PDB entry 4LK1 | X-ray diffraction, 3.84 A resolution | chains C and D of the 6 polymer chains in the assembly

== Chain C ==
Protein: DNA-directed RNA polymerase subunit beta
From: Escherichia coli
Notes: EC 2.7.7.6
UniProt: C9QV90 (C9QV90_ECOD1); numbering as in UniProt (aligned over 1-1342)
Sequence (1342 residues; each row starts with the number of its first residue):
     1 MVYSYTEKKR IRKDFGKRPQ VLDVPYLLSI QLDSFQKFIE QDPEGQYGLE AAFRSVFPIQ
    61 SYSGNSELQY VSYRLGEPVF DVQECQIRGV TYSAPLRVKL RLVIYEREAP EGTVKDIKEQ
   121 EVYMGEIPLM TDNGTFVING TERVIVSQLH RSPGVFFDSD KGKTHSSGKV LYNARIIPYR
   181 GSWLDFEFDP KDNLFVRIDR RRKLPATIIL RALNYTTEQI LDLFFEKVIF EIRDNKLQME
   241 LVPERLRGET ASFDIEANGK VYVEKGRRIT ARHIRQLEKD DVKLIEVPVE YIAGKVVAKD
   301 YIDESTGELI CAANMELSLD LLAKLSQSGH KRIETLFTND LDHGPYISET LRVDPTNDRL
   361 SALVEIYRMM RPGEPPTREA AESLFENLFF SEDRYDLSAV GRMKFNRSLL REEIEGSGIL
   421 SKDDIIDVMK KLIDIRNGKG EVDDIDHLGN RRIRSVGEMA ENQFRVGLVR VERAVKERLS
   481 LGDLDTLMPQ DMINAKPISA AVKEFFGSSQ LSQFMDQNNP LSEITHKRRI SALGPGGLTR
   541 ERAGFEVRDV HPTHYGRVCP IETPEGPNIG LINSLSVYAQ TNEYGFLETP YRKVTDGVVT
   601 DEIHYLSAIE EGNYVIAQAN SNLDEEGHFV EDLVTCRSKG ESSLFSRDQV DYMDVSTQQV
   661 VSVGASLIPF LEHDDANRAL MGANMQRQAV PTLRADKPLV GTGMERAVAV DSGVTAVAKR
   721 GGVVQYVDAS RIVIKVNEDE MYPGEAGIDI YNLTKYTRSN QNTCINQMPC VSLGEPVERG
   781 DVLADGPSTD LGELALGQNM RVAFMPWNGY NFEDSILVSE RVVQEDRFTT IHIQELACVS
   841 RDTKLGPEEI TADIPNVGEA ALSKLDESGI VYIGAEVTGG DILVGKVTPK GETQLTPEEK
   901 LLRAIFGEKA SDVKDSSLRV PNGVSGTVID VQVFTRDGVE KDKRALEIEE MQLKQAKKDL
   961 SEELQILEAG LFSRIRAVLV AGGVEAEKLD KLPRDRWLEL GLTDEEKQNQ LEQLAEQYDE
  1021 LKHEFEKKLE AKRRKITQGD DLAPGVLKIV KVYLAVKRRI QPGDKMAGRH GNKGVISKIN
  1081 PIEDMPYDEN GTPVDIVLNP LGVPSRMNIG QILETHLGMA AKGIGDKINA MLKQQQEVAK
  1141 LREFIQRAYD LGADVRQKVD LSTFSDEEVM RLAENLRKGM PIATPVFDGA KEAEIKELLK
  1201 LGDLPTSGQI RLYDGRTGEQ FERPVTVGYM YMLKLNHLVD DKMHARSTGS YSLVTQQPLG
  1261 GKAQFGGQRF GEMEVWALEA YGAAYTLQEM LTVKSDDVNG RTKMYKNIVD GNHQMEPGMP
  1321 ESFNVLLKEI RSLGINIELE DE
Unresolved in the structure: 1-2

== Chain D ==
Protein: DNA-directed RNA polymerase subunit beta'
From: Escherichia coli
Notes: EC 2.7.7.6
UniProt: C5A0S8 (C5A0S8_ECOBW); residue numbers follow UniProt; this construct covers 1-1407
Sequence (1407 residues; numbered 1 to 1407; the number before each row is that of its first residue):
     1 MKDLLKFLKA QTKTEEFDAI KIALASPDMI RSWSFGEVKK PETINYRTFK PERDGLFCAR
    61 IFGPVKDYEC LCGKYKRLKH RGVICEKCGV EVTQTKVRRE RMGHIELASP TAHIWFLKSL
   121 PSRIGLLLDM PLRDIERVLY FESYVVIEGG MTNLERQQIL TEEQYLDALE EFGDEFDAKM
   181 GAEAIQALLK SMDLEQECEQ LREELNETNS ETKRKKLTKR IKLLEAFVQS GNKPEWMILT
   241 VLPVLPPDLR PLVPLDGGRF ATSDLNDLYR RVINRNNRLK RLLDLAAPDI IVRNEKRMLQ
   301 EAVDALLDNG RRGRAITGSN KRPLKSLADM IKGKQGRFRQ NLLGKRVDYS GRSVITVGPY
   361 LRLHQCGLPK KMALELFKPF IYGKLELRGL ATTIKAAKKM VEREEAVVWD ILDEVIREHP
   421 VLLNRAPTLH RLGIQAFEPV LIEGKAIQLH PLVCAAYNAD FDGDQMAVHV PLTLEAQLEA
   481 RALMMSTNNI LSPANGEPII VPSQDVVLGL YYMTRDCVNA KGEGMVLTGP KEAERLYRSG
   541 LASLHARVKV RITEYEKDAN GELVAKTSLK DTTVGRAILW MIVPKGLPYS IVNQALGKKA
   601 ISKMLNTCYR ILGLKPTVIF ADQIMYTGFA YAARSGASVG IDDMVIPEKK HEIISEAEAE
   661 VAEIQEQFQS GLVTAGERYN KVIDIWAAAN DRVSKAMMDN LQTETVINRD GQEEKQVSFN
   721 SIYMMADSGA RGSAAQIRQL AGMRGLMAKP DGSIIETPIT ANFREGLNVL QYFISTHGAR
   781 KGLADTALKT ANSGYLTRRL VDVAQDLVVT EDDCGTHEGI MMTPVIEGGD VKEPLRDRVL
   841 GRVTAEDVLK PGTADILVPR NTLLHEQWCD LLEENSVDAV KVRSVVSCDT DFGVCAHCYG
   901 RDLARGHIIN KGEAIGVIAA QSIGEPGTQL TMRTFHIGGA ASRAAAESSI QVKNKGSIKL
   961 SNVKSVVNSS GKLVITSRNT ELKLIDEFGR TKESYKVPYG AVLAKGDGEQ VAGGETVANW
  1021 DPHTMPVITE VSGFVRFTDM IDGQTITRQT DELTGLSSLV VLDSAERTAG GKDLRPALKI
  1081 VDAQGNDVLI PGTDMPAQYF LPGKAIVQLE DGVQISSGDT LARIPQESGG TKDITGGLPR
  1141 VADLFEARRP KEPAILAEIS GIVSFGKETK GKRRLVITPV DGSDPYEEMI PKWRQLNVFE
  1201 GERVERGDVI SDGPEAPHDI LRLRGVHAVT RYIVNEVQDV YRLQGVKIND KHIEVIVRQM
  1261 LRKATIVNAG SSDFLEGEQV EYSRVKIANR ELEANGKVGA TYSRDLLGIT KASLATESFI
  1321 SAASFQETTR VLTEAAVAGK RDELRGLKEN VIVGRLIPAG TGYAYHQDRM RRRAAGEAPA
  1381 APQVTAEDAS ASLAELLNAG LGGSDNE
Unresolved in the structure: 1-7, 932-1134, 1377-1407
Bound ions: Zn2+ site 1: C70, C72, C85; Mg2+ near D460 (its only coordinating residue here); Zn2+ site 2: C814, C888, C895, C898

== Chain C / chain D interface ==
Pairs across the interface - 344 pairs, chain C then chain D:
  F545(C) with K781(D)
  R548(C) with R780(D), hydrogen bond (backbone-side chain)
  D549(C) with P750(D); H777(D), salt bridge
  V550(C) with P750(D); T776(D); H777(D)
  H551(C) with F773(D)
  Y555(C) with V769(D); F773(D), hydrophobic
  P560(C) with F773(D), hydrophobic; T776(D); R780(D), hydrogen bond (backbone-side chain)
  I561(C) with Y772(D), hydrophobic; T776(D)
  T563(C) with R780(D)
  I569(C) with R780(D)
  G570(C) with R780(D)
  N573(C) with R780(D), hydrogen bond
  Q618(C) with V769(D); L770(D)
  N620(C) with N768(D)
  E641(C) with K749(D), salt bridge
  T657(C) with V769(D)
  V660(C) with V769(D), hydrophobic; F773(D), hydrophobic
  L671(C) with Y772(D)
  E672(C) with L767(D), hydrogen bond (backbone-backbone)
  H673(C) with F763(D), hydrogen bond (side chain-backbone); R764(D), hydrogen bond (side chain-backbone); E765(D), hydrogen bond (side chain-backbone); G766(D)
  D674(C) with Y772(D), hydrogen bond (backbone-side chain)
  D675(C) with F763(D); Y772(D), hydrogen bond (backbone-side chain)
  A676(C) with Y772(D), hydrogen bond (backbone-side chain); A779(D), hydrophobic
  N677(C) with A779(D); L783(D)
  A679(C) with Y772(D)
  F804(C) with A637(D); S638(D), hydrogen bond (backbone-side chain)
  M805(C) with A633(D); A637(D)
  P806(C) with D505(D); A632(D); A633(D); A637(D)
  N808(C) with P359(D); F629(D); A633(D)
  G809(C) with V357(D); P359(D); F629(D)
  Y810(C) with V357(D); P359(D); Y360(D)
  N811(C) with D505(D)
  F812(C) with V357(D), hydrophobic; P451(D); S503(D); Q504(D), hydrogen bond (backbone-side chain); D505(D); F629(D), hydrophobic
  E813(C) with D460(D); F461(D); Q504(D)
  D814(C) with F461(D); D462(D)
  S815(C) with V357(D); F461(D)
  R841(C) with D256(D)
  K844(C) with R47(D)
  Q894(C) with K66(D)
  P897(C) with R77(D)
  Q1061(C) with K445(D)
  P1062(C) with A446(D)
  G1063(C) with V354(D); A446(D)
  K1065(C) with D462(D); G463(D)
  K1073(C) with D462(D)
  G1074(C) with F461(D)
  V1075(C) with V354(D), hydrophobic; I355(D); F461(D), hydrogen bond (backbone-backbone); G463(D)
  S1077(C) with T356(D); V357(D)
  N1099(C) with D505(D), hydrogen bond
  P1100(C) with A637(D); S638(D); V639(D), hydrophobic
  L1101(C) with Q504(D); D505(D); L508(D), hydrophobic; M725(D), hydrophobic; A730(D), hydrophobic; R731(D)
  V1103(C) with V639(D), hydrophobic
  P1104(C) with M725(D), hydrophobic
  S1105(C) with R731(D); Q736(D), hydrogen bond (backbone-side chain)
  R1106(C) with R731(D)
  M1107(C) with Q736(D); L740(D), hydrophobic; F763(D), hydrophobic
  I1109(C) with M644(D), hydrophobic; L740(D), hydrophobic; F763(D)
  I1112(C) with V639(D), hydrophobic; I641(D)
  L1113(C) with I641(D), hydrophobic
  H1116(C) with I641(D)
  F1187(C) with L767(D); V769(D), hydrophobic; Y772(D), hydrophobic
  E1192(C) with I641(D); D642(D); R764(D), salt bridge
  K1196(C) with D642(D), salt bridge
  S1207(C) with D642(D)
  Q1209(C) with G640(D); D643(D)
  E1219(C) with R538(D), salt bridge; R634(D), salt bridge
  F1221(C) with A633(D); R634(D)
  E1222(C) with Y512(D), hydrogen bond; Y537(D), hydrogen bond; R634(D), salt bridge; S635(D); G636(D)
  R1223(C) with Y512(D); S635(D); G636(D); A637(D); F719(D), hydrogen bond (side chain-backbone); N720(D); S721(D), hydrogen bond; M724(D)
  P1224(C) with G636(D); S638(D)
  V1225(C) with G636(D); S638(D)
  T1226(C) with S638(D), hydrogen bond (backbone-side chain); V639(D), hydrogen bond (side chain-backbone); G640(D)
  V1239(C) with K445(D); A446(D)
  D1240(C) with K445(D)
  K1242(C) with R352(D); V354(D); Q465(D)
  M1243(C) with R352(D); S353(D); M372(D), hydrophobic; K445(D)
  H1244(C) with G351(D); R352(D), hydrogen bond (backbone-backbone)
  A1245(C) with S350(D); E375(D)
  R1246(C) with D348(D), salt bridge; Y349(D), hydrogen bond (backbone-backbone); S350(D), hydrogen bond (backbone-backbone); L376(D)
  S1247(C) with D348(D); Y349(D), hydrogen bond (backbone-backbone); E375(D), hydrogen bond; L376(D); K378(D)
  T1248(C) with D348(D)
  Y1251(C) with D348(D), hydrogen bond
  L1253(C) with R99(D), hydrogen bond (backbone-side chain); P251(D), hydrophobic
  V1254(C) with R99(D), hydrogen bond (backbone-side chain)
  Q1256(C) with K96(D); R99(D)
  Q1257(C) with Q340(D), hydrogen bond; K345(D)
  P1258(C) with R346(D); V347(D); D348(D)
  F1265(C) with R352(D)
  G1267(C) with R346(D), hydrogen bond (backbone-side chain); V347(D); S350(D)
  Q1268(C) with K345(D); R346(D); V347(D), hydrogen bond (backbone-backbone); S350(D), hydrogen bond (backbone-side chain); G351(D); R352(D); A467(D)
  R1269(C) with G344(D); K345(D); R346(D)
  F1270(C) with G344(D); K345(D), hydrogen bond (backbone-backbone); V347(D), hydrophobic; H469(D)
  G1271(C) with L342(D); L343(D); G344(D)
  E1272(C) with L342(D), hydrogen bond (backbone-backbone); R798(D), salt bridge; K1348(D), salt bridge
  M1273(C) with T428(D)
  E1274(C) with N424(D); T428(D), hydrogen bond
  W1276(C) with R798(D); V801(D), hydrophobic; V917(D); Q921(D), hydrogen bond (backbone-side chain); K1348(D)
  A1277(C) with I434(D), hydrophobic; Q921(D)
  L1278(C) with M484(D), hydrophobic
  E1279(C) with Q805(D), hydrogen bond; A914(D); L1347(D); V1351(D); I1357(D)
  A1280(C) with R431(D), hydrogen bond (backbone-side chain); E913(D); I918(D), hydrophobic; Q921(D)
  Y1281(C) with R431(D), hydrogen bond (side chain-backbone); L432(D); I434(D), hydrogen bond (side chain-backbone); Q435(D); M484(D), hydrophobic; N489(D), hydrogen bond
  G1282(C) with L483(D); G1360(D); T1361(D), hydrogen bond (backbone-side chain)
  A1283(C) with E479(D); L483(D); T1361(D)
  A1284(C) with E479(D), hydrogen bond (backbone-side chain); L1356(D), hydrophobic; I1357(D); T1361(D); G1362(D)
  Y1285(C) with E475(D); E479(D), hydrogen bond (backbone-side chain); L1356(D); T1361(D)
  T1286(C) with L422(D); A476(D); E479(D), hydrogen bond (backbone-side chain)
  L1287(C) with I1357(D), hydrophobic
  Q1288(C) with G1354(D); R1355(D); L1356(D)
  E1289(C) with V470(D); P471(D); L472(D), hydrogen bond (side chain-backbone); T473(D), hydrogen bond (side chain-backbone); A476(D)
  M1290(C) with V347(D); H469(D), hydrogen bond
  L1291(C) with N341(D); K345(D), hydrogen bond (backbone-side chain); V1351(D); G1354(D)
  T1292(C) with G1354(D), hydrogen bond (side chain-backbone)
  K1294(C) with V347(D); D348(D), hydrogen bond (backbone-backbone); Y349(D); V470(D), hydrogen bond (side chain-backbone); L472(D)
  S1295(C) with K345(D); R346(D), hydrogen bond (side chain-backbone)
  D1296(C) with K345(D), salt bridge
  V1298(C) with K96(D)
  M1304(C) with L472(D), hydrophobic
  Y1305(C) with Y349(D); P379(D), hydrophobic; Y382(D)
  I1308(C) with P379(D), hydrophobic; F380(D), hydrophobic
  V1309(C) with P379(D); G383(D)
  H1313(C) with F380(D); L472(D); T473(D); L474(D); Q477(D)
  Q1314(C) with T473(D)
  P1320(C) with V1353(D); G1354(D)
  E1321(C) with R99(D), salt bridge
  S1322(C) with Q340(D); N341(D); K345(D)
  F1323(C) with I20(D), hydrophobic; I1352(D); V1353(D), hydrophobic
  V1325(C) with R99(D); L249(D), hydrophobic
  L1326(C) with R339(D)
  K1328(C) with E100(D); L245(D); L249(D)
  E1329(C) with L245(D); M330(D); I331(D)
  I1330(C) with I331(D), hydrophobic; L1332(D), hydrophobic
  R1331(C) with W33(D)
  S1332(C) with M102(D); P243(D); L245(D); L327(D)
  L1333(C) with W115(D), hydrophobic; P243(D); L307(D), hydrophobic; L327(D), hydrophobic
  G1334(C) with A25(D), hydrogen bond (backbone-backbone); H113(D), hydrogen bond (backbone-side chain)
  I1335(C) with I22(D), hydrophobic; A23(D); W33(D); F116(D), hydrophobic; A1336(D), hydrophobic
  N1336(C) with K21(D); I22(D); A23(D), hydrogen bond (backbone-backbone); M29(D); W33(D)
  I1337(C) with K21(D)
  E1338(C) with I20(D); K21(D), salt bridge; M29(D)
  L1339(C) with F17(D), hydrophobic
  E1340(C) with F17(D); D18(D), hydrogen bond (backbone-backbone); K21(D); R1341(D), salt bridge
  D1341(C) with D18(D)
  E1342(C) with E15(D); E16(D); D18(D)
Other interface residues (no listed pair), chain C (160 interface residues in all): P552, H554, C559, A619, L680, W807, P1044, T1206, T1217, G1249, T1255, G1266, V1275, M1315, G1318, M1319
Other interface residues (no listed pair), chain D (179 interface residues in all): L24, F49, L239, V253, G257, Y269, A426, Q448, C454, A459, A630, I722, G732, Q739, R744, S775, A784, T797, A1359, R1373

== Summary ==
160 residues of chain C and 179 residues of chain D are in contact, with 58 hydrogen bonds and 14 salt
bridges. Among the polar pairs are D549(C)-H777(D), E641(C)-K749(D) and E1192(C)-R764(D). C70(D), C72(D) and
C85(D) coordinate Zn2+ site 1.
Here chain C is DNA-directed RNA polymerase subunit beta and chain D is DNA-directed RNA polymerase subunit
beta', both from Escherichia coli. Entry 4LK1 (Crystal Structure Analysis of the E.coli holoenzyme) was
determined by X-ray diffraction (same publication as 4LJZ, 4LK0 and 4LLG).
